5U01 - chains A and B of the 6 polymer chains in the assembly; structure by X-ray diffraction, 2.50 A resolution.

[Chain A (and B)]
Name: Transcription factor p65
Source organism: Mus musculus
Notes: chain B of this document is another copy of the same molecule, construct and numbering; everything in this record applies to it too
UniProtKB: Q04207 (TF65_MOUSE); residues 19-291 here = UniProt positions 19-291
Chain sequence (273 residues; row label = number of the first residue in the row):
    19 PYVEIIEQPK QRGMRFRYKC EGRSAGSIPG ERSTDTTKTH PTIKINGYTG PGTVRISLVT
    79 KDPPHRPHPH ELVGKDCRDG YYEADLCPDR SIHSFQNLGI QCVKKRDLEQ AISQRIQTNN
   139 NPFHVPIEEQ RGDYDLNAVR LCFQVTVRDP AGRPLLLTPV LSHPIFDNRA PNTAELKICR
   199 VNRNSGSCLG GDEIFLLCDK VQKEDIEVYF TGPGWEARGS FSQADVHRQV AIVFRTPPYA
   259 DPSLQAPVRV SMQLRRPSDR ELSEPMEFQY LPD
Reported in the primary citation:
  - binding site for the 27-nt DNA strand: Tyr36, Glu39, Arg41, Lys122, Lys123, Arg124, Arg187, Pro189, Lys218, Gln220, Lys221, Arg246, Gln247
  - binding site for the 27-nt DNA strand: Arg33, Arg35, Arg41, Arg187
  - contacts within the chain: Phe34-Arg187 (hydrogen bond)

[How chain A and chain B interact]
Contacting residue pairs (25):
  Cys197(A) with His245(B)
  Arg198(A) with Glu211(B), salt bridge; Asp243(B), salt bridge; Val251(B)
  Val199(A) with Phe213(B)
  Asn200(A) with Phe213(B)
  Glu211(A) with Arg198(B), salt bridge
  Phe213(A) with Val199(B); Asn200(B); Phe213(B)
  Leu215(A) with His245(B)
  Cys216(A) with His245(B), hydrogen bond (backbone-side chain); Arg246(B)
  Asp217(A) with Arg246(B), salt bridge
  Asp243(A) with Arg198(B), salt bridge
  His245(A) with Cys197(B); Leu215(B); Cys216(B), hydrogen bond (side chain-backbone); Val248(B), hydrogen bond (side chain-backbone)
  Arg246(A) with Asp217(B), salt bridge; Val248(B)
  Val248(A) with His245(B), hydrogen bond (backbone-side chain); Arg246(B); Val248(B), hydrophobic
  Val251(A) with Arg198(B)
Other interface residues (no listed pair), chain A (17 interface residues in all): Lys218, Ala242, Ala249
Other interface residues (no listed pair), chain B (17 interface residues in all): Lys218, Ala242, Ala249

[Overview]
Chain A and chain B each contribute 17 residues to their interface, with 4 hydrogen bonds and 6 salt bridges.
Among the polar pairs are Arg198(A)-Glu211(B), Arg198(A)-Asp243(B) and Asp217(A)-Arg246(B). From the paper: a
binding site for the 27-nt DNA strand at Tyr36(A), Glu39(A) and Arg41(A) among others; contacts within the
chain involving Arg187(A) and Phe34(A).
Both chains are Transcription factor p65 (Mus musculus). Entry 5U01 (Cooperative DNA binding by two RelA
dimers) was determined by X-ray diffraction.
